Entry 4DRN (X-ray diffraction, 1.07 A resolution); this record covers chain A.

Chain A:
Protein: Peptidyl-prolyl cis-trans isomerase FKBP5
Source organism: Homo sapiens
Notes: EC 5.2.1.8
UniProtKB: Q13451 (FKBP5_HUMAN); residue numbers follow UniProt; this construct covers 16-140
Sequence (128 residues; row label = number of the first residue in the row):
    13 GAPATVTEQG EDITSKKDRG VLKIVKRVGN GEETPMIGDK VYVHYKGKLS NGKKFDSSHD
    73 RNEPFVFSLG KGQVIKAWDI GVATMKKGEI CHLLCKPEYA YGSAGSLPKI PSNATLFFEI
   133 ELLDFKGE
Construct notes: expression tag (13-15); conflict Thr-19 (Ala in Q13451)
Small-molecule neighbours: 0MC ({3-[(1R)-3-(3,4-dimethoxyphenyl)-1-({[(2S)-1-{[(1S,2R)-2-ethyl-1-hydroxycyclohexyl](oxo)acetyl}piperidin-2-yl]carbonyl}oxy)propyl]phenoxy}acetic acid): Tyr-57, Phe-67, Asp-68, Phe-77, Gly-84, Gln-85, Val-86, Ile-87, Trp-90, Ala-112, Tyr-113, Ser-118, Lys-121, Ile-122, Phe-130
Curated features (UniProtKB/Swiss-Prot):
  - modified residue: Lys-28 (N6-acetyllysine)
  - mutagenesis: Lys-28 (K28Q: Mimics acetylation; impaired interaction with AKT1 and PHLPP1; when associated with Q-155; K28R: Decreased acetylation; promotes interaction with AKT1 and PHLPP1; when associated with R-155)

Summary:
Chain A binds compound 0MC. From UniProt: one mutagenesis site.
Chain A is Peptidyl-prolyl cis-trans isomerase FKBP5 (Homo sapiens); the structure, EVALUATION OF SYNTHETIC
FK506 ANALOGS AS LIGANDS FOR FKBP51 AND FKBP52: COMPLEX OF FKBP51 WITH
{3-[(1R)-3-(3,4-dimethoxyphenyl)-1-({[(2S)-1-{[(1S,2R)-2-ethyl-1-hydroxycyclohexyl](oxo)acetyl}piperidin-2-yl]carbonyl}oxy)propyl]phenoxy}acetic
..., was determined by X-ray diffraction, deposited together with 4DRK, 4DRM, 4DRO and 4DRP.
